6XKW - chains n and p of the 11 polymer chains in the assembly; structure by electron microscopy, 5.20 A resolution (low resolution: residue-level contacts below are approximate; hydrogen-bond / salt-bridge calls are withheld).

Chain n:
Protein: Cytochrome c oxidase, Cbb3-type, subunit I
Organism: Rhodobacter capsulatus (strain ATCC BAA-309 / NBRC 16581 / SB1003)
Notes: EC 1.9.3.1
UniProtKB: D5ARP4 (D5ARP4_RHOCB); residues 1-532 here = UniProt positions 1-532
Chain sequence (532 residues; each row starts with the number of its first residue):
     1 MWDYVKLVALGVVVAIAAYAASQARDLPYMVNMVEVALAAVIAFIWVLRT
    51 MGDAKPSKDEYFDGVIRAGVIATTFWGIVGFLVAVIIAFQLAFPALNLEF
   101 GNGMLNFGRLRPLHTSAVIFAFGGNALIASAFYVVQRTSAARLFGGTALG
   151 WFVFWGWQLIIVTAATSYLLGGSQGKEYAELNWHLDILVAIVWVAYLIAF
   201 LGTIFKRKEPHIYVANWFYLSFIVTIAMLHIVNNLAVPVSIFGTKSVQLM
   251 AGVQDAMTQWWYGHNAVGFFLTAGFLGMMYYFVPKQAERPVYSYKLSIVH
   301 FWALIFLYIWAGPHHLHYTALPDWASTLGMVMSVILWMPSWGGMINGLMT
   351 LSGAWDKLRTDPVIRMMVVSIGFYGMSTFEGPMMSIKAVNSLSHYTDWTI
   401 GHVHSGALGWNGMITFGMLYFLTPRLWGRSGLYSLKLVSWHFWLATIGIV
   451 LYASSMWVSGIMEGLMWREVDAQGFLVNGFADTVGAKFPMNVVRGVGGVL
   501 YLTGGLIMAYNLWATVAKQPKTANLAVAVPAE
Not modelled in the structure: 1-56, 528-532
Bound ions: heme c Fe site 1: His114, His404; Cu ion: His264, His314, His315; heme c Fe site 2 near His402 (its only coordinating residue here)
Ligand contacts:
  - heme c (HEC), molecule 1: Phe81, Ala84, Val85, Ile87, Ala88, Leu91, Phe107, Arg111, His114, Thr115, Val118, Ile119, Glu177, Tyr178, Leu271, Asp397, Thr399, Ile400, Val403, His404, Ala407, Leu408, Tyr452, Arg494, Gly498, Tyr501
  - heme c (HEC), molecule 2: Glu177, Tyr178, Trp260, His264, Val267, Leu271, Thr272, Tyr308, His314, His315, Ser333, Leu336, Ser340, Tyr374, Ser377, Thr378, Gly381, Pro382, Met384, Ser385, Asn390, Ser393, His394, Thr399, His402, Val403, Gly406, Ala407, Asn411

Chain p:
Protein: Cbb3-type cytochrome c oxidase subunit CcoP
Organism: Rhodobacter capsulatus (strain ATCC BAA-309 / NBRC 16581 / SB1003)
UniProtKB: D5ARP7 (CCOP_RHOCB); residues 1-297 here = UniProt positions 1-297
Chain sequence (297 residues; each row starts with the number of its first residue):
     1 MSKKPTTKKEVQTTGHSWDGIEELNTPLPRWWLWTFYATIVWGVAYSIAM
    51 PAWPIFASGATPGILGSSTRADVEKDIAKFAEMNKAVEDKLVATDLTAIA
   101 ADPELVTYTRNAGAAVFRTWCAQCHGAGAGGNTGFPSLLDGDWLHGGSIE
   151 TIYTNIKHGIRDPLDPDTLPVANMPAHLTDELLEPAQIDDVVQYVLKISG
   201 QPADEARATAGQQVFADNCVSCHGEDAKGMVEMGAPNLTDGIWLYGGDAN
   251 TITTTIQLGRGGVMPSWSWAADGAKPRLSEAQIRAVASYVHSLGGGQ
Not modelled in the structure: 1-12, 53-59, 161-173, 272-280, 296-297
Glycans and other covalent adducts: heme c (HEC) linked to Cys121, Cys124, Cys219, Cys222
Bound ions: heme c Fe site 1: His125, Met264; heme c Fe site 2: Met174, His223
Ligand contacts:
  - heme c (HEC), molecule 1: Trp120, His125, Gly134, Phe135, Pro136, Leu138, Asp142, Trp143, Leu144, His145, Gly146, Ile152, Asn155, Ile156, Ile160, Gly262, Val263, Met264, Pro265, Trp267, Val286, Val290
  - heme c (HEC), molecule 2: Leu144, Met174, Pro175, His177, Val191, Val195, Asn218, Ser221, His223, Met233, Gly234, Ala235, Pro236, Leu238, Tyr245, Ile252, Thr255, Ile256, Arg260, Gly261, Gly262
Curated features (UniProtKB/Swiss-Prot):
  - binding site (heme c): Cys121, Cys124, His125, Met174, Cys219, Cys222, His223, Met264
  - natural variant: Ala57 (A57P: In strain: MT1131), Gly66 (G66R: In strain: MT1131), Leu96 (L96V: In strain: MT1131), Asn250 (N250K: In strain: MT1131)

Interface between chain n and chain p:
Contacting residue pairs - 74 pairs, chain n then chain p:
  Arg137(n) - Asp19(p)
  Thr138(n) - Trp18(p)
  Glu209(n) - His16(p)
  Glu209(n) - Trp18(p)
  His211(n) - His16(p)
  His211(n) - Trp18(p)
  Tyr213(n) - Trp18(p)
  Tyr213(n) - Ile21(p)
  Tyr281(n) - Asp19(p)
  Tyr281(n) - Ile21(p)
  Pro284(n) - Ile21(p)
  Lys285(n) - Asp19(p)
  Lys285(n) - Ile21(p)
  Arg289(n) - Glu22(p)
  Pro290(n) - Thr13(p)
  Pro290(n) - Glu22(p)
  Pro290(n) - Leu24(p)
  Val291(n) - Leu24(p)
  Tyr292(n) - Glu22(p)
  Tyr292(n) - Glu23(p)
  Tyr292(n) - Leu24(p)
  Tyr292(n) - Thr26(p)
  Ser293(n) - Leu24(p)
  Ser293(n) - Thr26(p)
  Tyr294(n) - Glu23(p)
  Tyr294(n) - Leu24(p)
  Tyr294(n) - Asn25(p)
  Lys295(n) - Asn25(p)
  Lys295(n) - Thr26(p)
  Lys295(n) - Leu28(p)
  Leu296(n) - Pro27(p)
  Leu296(n) - Leu28(p)
  Leu296(n) - Pro29(p)
  Leu296(n) - Trp32(p)
  Val299(n) - Leu28(p)
  Val299(n) - Trp32(p)
  Ala303(n) - Phe36(p)
  Thr319(n) - Arg70(p)
  Ala320(n) - Arg70(p)
  Leu321(n) - Arg70(p)
  Pro322(n) - Arg70(p)
  Asp323(n) - Thr69(p)
  Asp323(n) - Arg70(p)
  Thr327(n) - Tyr46(p)
  Thr327(n) - Pro51(p)
  Met330(n) - Tyr46(p)
  Val331(n) - Gly43(p)
  Val331(n) - Tyr46(p)
  Val334(n) - Thr39(p)
  Ile335(n) - Thr39(p)
  Ile335(n) - Ile40(p)
  Trp337(n) - Trp31(p)
  Trp337(n) - Thr35(p)
  Met338(n) - Trp32(p)
  Met338(n) - Thr35(p)
  Met338(n) - Phe36(p)
  Pro339(n) - Phe36(p)
  Trp341(n) - Trp31(p)
  Trp341(n) - Trp32(p)
  Gly342(n) - Trp32(p)
  Ile345(n) - Trp31(p)
  Ile345(n) - Trp32(p)
  Lys387(n) - Tyr46(p)
  Ala472(n) - Asn84(p)
  Gln473(n) - Asn84(p)
  Gln473(n) - Val87(p)
  Gly474(n) - Phe80(p)
  Gly474(n) - Asn84(p)
  Phe475(n) - Ala115(p)
  Phe475(n) - Val116(p)
  Phe475(n) - Thr119(p)
  Phe475(n) - Gln282(p)
  Leu476(n) - Thr119(p)
  Asp482(n) - Arg118(p)
Other interface residues (no listed pair), chain n (45 interface residues in all): Ile212, Val214, Val470, Asn478
Other interface residues (no listed pair), chain p (37 interface residues in all): Ser17, Trp42, Met50, Ser68, Ala112

Summary:
The interface between chain n and chain p involves 45 residues on one side and 37 on the other. Ligands of
chain n: heme c. Heme c is covalently linked to Cys121(p) and Cys219(p). From UniProt: 8 heme c-binding
residues on chain p.
Chain n is Cytochrome c oxidase, Cbb3-type, subunit I and chain p is Cbb3-type cytochrome c oxidase subunit
CcoP, both from Rhodobacter capsulatus (strain ATCC BAA-309 / NBRC 16581 / SB1003); the structure, R.
capsulatus CIII2CIV bipartite super-complex (SC-2A) with CcoH/cy, was determined by electron microscopy
together with 6XI0, 6XKT, 6XKU, 6XKV, 6XKX and 6XKZ from the same study.
